Entry 8QYY (electron microscopy, 2.56 A resolution); this record covers chains A and G of the 7 polymer chains in the assembly.

[Chain A]
Molecule: Anti-phage defense ZorAB system ZorA
Organism: Escherichia coli
Reference sequence: A0A0V7WZR2 (A0A0V7WZR2_ECOLX); numbering as in UniProt (aligned over 1-434)
Sequence (434 residues; numbered 1 to 434; the number before each row is that of its first residue):
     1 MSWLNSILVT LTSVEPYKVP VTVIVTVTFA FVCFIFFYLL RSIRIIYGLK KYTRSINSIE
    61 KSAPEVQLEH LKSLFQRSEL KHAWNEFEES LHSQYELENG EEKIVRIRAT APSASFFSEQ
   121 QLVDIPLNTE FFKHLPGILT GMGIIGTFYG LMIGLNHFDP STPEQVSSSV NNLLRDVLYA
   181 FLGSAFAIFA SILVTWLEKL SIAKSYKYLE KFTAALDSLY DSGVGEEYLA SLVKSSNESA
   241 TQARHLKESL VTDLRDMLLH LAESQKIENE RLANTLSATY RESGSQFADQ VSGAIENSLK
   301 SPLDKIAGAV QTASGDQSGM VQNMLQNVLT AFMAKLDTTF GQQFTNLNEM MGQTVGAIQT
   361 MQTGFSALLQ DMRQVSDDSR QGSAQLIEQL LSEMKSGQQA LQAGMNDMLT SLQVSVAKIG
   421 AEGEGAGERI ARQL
Disordered / not traced: 246-434
Ion coordination: Ca2+ site 1: Glu86, Glu89 (shared with 2 residues of chain B); Ca2+ site 2: Asp217, Tyr220 (shared with 2 residues of chain E)
From the paper describing this entry:
  - mutagenesis - L250G/L254G/L258G/L261G, L250N/L254N/L258N/L261N: decreased stability in response to TMD domain

[Chain G]
Molecule: Membrane protein
Organism: Escherichia coli
Reference sequence: A0A0V7WZP0 (A0A0V7WZP0_ECOLX); residue numbers follow UniProt; this construct covers 1-246
Sequence (246 residues; row label = number of the first residue in the row):
     1 MFGNAFGVKK RRSDEAEKPF WISYADLMTA MMVLFLVVMV ASLSSVTQRI QRAEQGEKAR
    61 GQDISRLCER LELHARNVNK NIVVDCHDNR ISFGEAGRFA HNQFFLNAEG QKALQDVVPL
   121 VLEASNSEEG KKWFKQIVIE GFTDTDGSYL YNLHLSLQRS EWVMCSLLDS RSPLQKNISA
   181 EQQLQIRKLF LAGGVSFNNA KESKEASRRV ELRMQFFGLK DKRDKADEVD FPPVVNKEVC
   241 QLVMPL
Disulfides: Cys68-Cys86, Cys165-Cys240
From the paper describing this entry:
  - mutagenesis - D26N: abolished localization to ZorD
  - mutagenesis - Y151A/N152A/L155A/R159A: decreased stability

[How chain A and chain G interact]
Pairs across the interface (4):
  Thr140(A) with Trp21(G)
  Ile144(A) with Phe20(G), hydrophobic; Trp21(G), hydrophobic
  Phe148(A) with Tyr24(G), hydrophobic
Also at the interface, not in a pair above, chain A (4 interface residues in all): Gly225
Also at the interface, not in a pair above, chain G (6 interface residues in all): Met1, Leu27, Met28

[Summary]
4 residues of chain A face 6 of chain G across their interface. Glu86(A) and Glu89(A) coordinate Ca2+ site 1.
Asp217(A) and Tyr220(A) coordinate Ca2+ site 2. The paper reports that L250G/L254G/L258G/L261G and
L250N/L254N/L258N/L261N of chain A reduce stability in response to TMD domain; D26N of chain G abolishes
localization to ZorD.
Here chain A is Anti-phage defense ZorAB system ZorA and chain G is Membrane protein, both from Escherichia
coli. Entry 8QYY (Zorya anti-bacteriophage defense system ZorAB, ZorA delta_435-729, ZorA tail tip deletion)
was determined by electron microscopy, deposited together with 8QYD, 8QYH and 8QYK.
